Entry 6VJS (X-ray diffraction, 4.02 A resolution (low resolution: residue-level contacts below are approximate; hydrogen-bond / salt-bridge calls are withheld)); this record covers chains B and C of the 6 polymer chains in the assembly.

# Chain B
Name: DNA-directed RNA polymerase subunit alpha
From: Escherichia coli
Notes: EC 2.7.7.6
UniProtKB: P0A7Z4 (RPOA_ECOLI); numbering as in UniProt (aligned over 1-329)
Chain sequence (329 residues; each row starts with the number of its first residue):
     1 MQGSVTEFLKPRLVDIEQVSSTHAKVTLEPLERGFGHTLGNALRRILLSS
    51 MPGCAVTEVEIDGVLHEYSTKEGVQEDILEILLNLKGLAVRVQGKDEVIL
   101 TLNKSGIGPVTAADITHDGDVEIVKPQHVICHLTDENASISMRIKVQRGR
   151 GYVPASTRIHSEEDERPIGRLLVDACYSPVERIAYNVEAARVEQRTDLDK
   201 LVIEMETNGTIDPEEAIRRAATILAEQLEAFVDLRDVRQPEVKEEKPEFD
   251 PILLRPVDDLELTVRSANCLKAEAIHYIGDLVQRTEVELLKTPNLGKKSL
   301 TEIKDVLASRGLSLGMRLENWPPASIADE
Unresolved in the structure: 1-5, 235-245, 318-329
UniProt features mapped onto this chain:
  - region: Glu162 to Glu165 (Required for interaction with Crp at class II promoters)
  - modified residue: Arg265 (ADP-ribosylarginine), Lys297 (N6-acetyllysine), Lys298 (N6-acetyllysine)
  - mutagenesis: Arg45 (R45C: In rpoA112; temperature-sensitive, blocks RNA polymerase assembly), Glu162 to Glu165 (5-fold decrease in CRP-class II promoter-dependent transcription), Glu165 (E165K: 5-fold decrease in CRP-class II promoter-dependent transcription), Arg191 (R191C: In rpoA101; temperature-sensitive)

# Chain C
Name: DNA-directed RNA polymerase subunit beta
From: Escherichia coli
Notes: EC 2.7.7.6
UniProtKB: P0A8V4 (RPOB_ECO57); residue numbers follow UniProt; this construct covers 1-1342
Chain sequence (1342 residues; each row starts with the number of its first residue):
     1 MVYSYTEKKRIRKDFGKRPQVLDVPYLLSIQLDSFQKFIEQDPEGQYGLE
    51 AAFRSVFPIQSYSGNSELQYVSYRLGEPVFDVQECQIRGVTYSAPLRVKL
   101 RLVIYEREAPEGTVKDIKEQEVYMGEIPLMTDNGTFVINGTERVIVSQLH
   151 RSPGVFFDSDKGKTHSSGKVLYNARIIPYRGSWLDFEFDPKDNLFVRIDR
   201 RRKLPATIILRALNYTTEQILDLFFEKVIFEIRDNKLQMELVPERLRGET
   251 ASFDIEANGKVYVEKGRRITARHIRQLEKDDVKLIEVPVEYIAGKVVAKD
   301 YIDESTGELICAANMELSLDLLAKLSQSGHKRIETLFTNDLDHGPYISET
   351 LRVDPTNDRLSALVEIYRMMRPGEPPTREAAESLFENLFFSEDRYDLSAV
   401 GRMKFNRSLLREEIEGSGILSKDDIIDVMKKLIDIRNGKGEVDDIDHLGN
   451 RRIRSVGEMAENQFRVGLVRVERAVKERLSLGDLDTLMPQDMINAKPISA
   501 AVKEFFGSSQLSQFMDQNNPLSEITHKRRISALGPGGLTRERAGFEVRDV
   551 HPTHYGRVCPIETPEGPNIGLINSLSVYAQTNEYGFLETPYRKVTDGVVT
   601 DEIHYLSAIEEGNYVIAQANSNLDEEGHFVEDLVTCRSKGESSLFSRDQV
   651 DYMDVSTQQVVSVGASLIPFLEHDDANRALMGANMQRQAVPTLRADKPLV
   701 GTGMERAVAVDSGVTAVAKRGGVVQYVDASRIVIKVNEDEMYPGEAGIDI
   751 YNLTKYTRSNQNTCINQMPCVSLGEPVERGDVLADGPSTDLGELALGQNM
   801 RVAFMPWNGYNFEDSILVSERVVQEDRFTTIHIQELACVSRDTKLGPEEI
   851 TADIPNVGEAALSKLDESGIVYIGAEVTGGDILVGKVTPKGETQLTPEEK
   901 LLRAIFGEKASDVKDSSLRVPNGVSGTVIDVQVFTRDGVEKDKRALEIEE
   951 MQLKQAKKDLSEELQILEAGLFSRIRAVLVAGGVEAEKLDKLPRDRWLEL
  1001 GLTDEEKQNQLEQLAEQYDELKHEFEKKLEAKRRKITQGDDLAPGVLKIV
  1051 KVYLAVKRRIQPGDKMAGRHGNKGVISKINPIEDMPYDENGTPVDIVLNP
  1101 LGVPSRMNIGQILETHLGMAAKGIGDKINAMLKQQQEVAKLREFIQRAYD
  1151 LGADVRQKVDLSTFSDEEVMRLAENLRKGMPIATPVFDGAKEAEIKELLK
  1201 LGDLPTSGQIRLYDGRTGEQFERPVTVGYMYMLKLNHLVDDKMHARSTGS
  1251 YSLVTQQPLGGKAQFGGQRFGEMEVWALEAYGAAYTLQEMLTVKSDDVNG
  1301 RTKMYKNIVDGNHQMEPGMPESFNVLLKEIRSLGINIELEDE
Unresolved in the structure: 1, 60-64
UniProt features mapped onto this chain:
  - modified residue (N6-acetyllysine): Lys1022, Lys1200

# How chain B and chain C interact
Contacting residue pairs - 10 pairs, chain B then chain C:
  Arg33(B) - Glu820(C)
  Arg33(B) - Pro1081(C)
  Arg33(B) - Glu1083(C)
  Gly34(B) - Glu1083(C)
  His37(B) - Arg1216(C)
  Asn41(B) - Arg1216(C)
  Asn41(B) - Thr1217(C)
  Arg44(B) - Glu1219(C)
  Arg45(B) - Glu1219(C)
  Tyr185(B) - Thr1217(C)

# Overview
The interface between chain B and chain C involves 7 residues on one side and 6 on the other. UniProt lists 6
mutagenesis sites on chain B.
Here chain B is DNA-directed RNA polymerase subunit alpha and chain C is DNA-directed RNA polymerase subunit
beta, both from Escherichia coli. Entry 6VJS (Escherichia coli RNA polymerase and ureidothiophene-2-carboxylic
acid complex) was determined by X-ray diffraction.
